Entry 3AU7 (X-ray diffraction, 2.60 A resolution); this record covers chain A.

== Chain A ==
Name: Putative uncharacterized protein
From: Archaeoglobus fulgidus
Notes: engineered mutation(s): Deletion of UNP residues 344-385
UniProtKB: O28025 (O28025_ARCFU); numbering as in UniProt; present here: 1-343, 386-420
Sequence (402 residues; each row starts with the number of its first residue; note: 38 numbers in that range are skipped by the numbering (no residue carries them; nothing is unmodelled there); numbers below 1 keep their minus sign (Met-19 is residue -19)):
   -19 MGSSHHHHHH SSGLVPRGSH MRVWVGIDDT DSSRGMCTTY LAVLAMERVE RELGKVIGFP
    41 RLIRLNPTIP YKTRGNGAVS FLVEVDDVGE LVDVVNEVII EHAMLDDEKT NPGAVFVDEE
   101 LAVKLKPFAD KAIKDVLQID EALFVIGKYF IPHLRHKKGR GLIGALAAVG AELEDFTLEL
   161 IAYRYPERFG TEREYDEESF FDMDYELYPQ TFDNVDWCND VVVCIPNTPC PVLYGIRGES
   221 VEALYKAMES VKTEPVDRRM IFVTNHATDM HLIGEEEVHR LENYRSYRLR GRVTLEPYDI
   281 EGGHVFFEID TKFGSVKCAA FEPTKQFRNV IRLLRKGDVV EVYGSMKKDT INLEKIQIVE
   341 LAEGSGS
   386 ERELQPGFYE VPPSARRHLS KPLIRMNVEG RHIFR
Not modelled in the structure: -19 to -1, 9-18, 50-55, 82-91, 346-347
Differences from the reference sequence: expression tag (-19 to 0); linker (344-347)
Swiss-Prot annotation at these positions:
  - DNA-binding region: Arg268 to Asp329 (OB)
  - mutagenesis: Arg140 (R140A: Loss of activity), Gly141 (G141A: Loss of activity), Tyr163 (Y163A: Decrease in activity), Arg164 (R164A: Decrease in activity), Arg217 (R217A: Decrease in activity), Gly218 (G218A: Decrease in activity), Thr248 (T248A: Decrease in activity), Asp249 (D249A: Decrease in activity)
Ligand contacts: agmatine (AG2): Glu159, Asp193, Asn194, Val203, Cys204, Gly215, Arg217, Pro398, Ser399, Ala400, Arg401

== Overview ==
Ligands of chain A: agmatine. From UniProt: a DNA-binding region and 8 mutagenesis sites.
Chain A is Putative uncharacterized protein (Archaeoglobus fulgidus); the structure, Crystal structure of the
ZRD-deleted mutant of TiaS in complex with agmatine, was determined by X-ray diffraction together with 3AMT
and 3AMU from the same study.
